4ASM - chain B; structure by X-ray diffraction, 1.50 A resolution.

# Chain B
Molecule: Beta-agarase D
Organism: Zobellia galactanivorans
Notes: EC 3.2.1.81; fragment: catalytic domain, residues 21-377
Reference sequence: D7GXG4 (D7GXG4_ZOBGA); residues 2-358 here correspond to UniProt positions 21-377 (UniProt number = residue number + 19)
Amino-acid sequence (363 residues; numbered -4 to 358; the number before each row is that of its first residue; numbers below 1 keep their minus sign (His-4 is residue -4)):
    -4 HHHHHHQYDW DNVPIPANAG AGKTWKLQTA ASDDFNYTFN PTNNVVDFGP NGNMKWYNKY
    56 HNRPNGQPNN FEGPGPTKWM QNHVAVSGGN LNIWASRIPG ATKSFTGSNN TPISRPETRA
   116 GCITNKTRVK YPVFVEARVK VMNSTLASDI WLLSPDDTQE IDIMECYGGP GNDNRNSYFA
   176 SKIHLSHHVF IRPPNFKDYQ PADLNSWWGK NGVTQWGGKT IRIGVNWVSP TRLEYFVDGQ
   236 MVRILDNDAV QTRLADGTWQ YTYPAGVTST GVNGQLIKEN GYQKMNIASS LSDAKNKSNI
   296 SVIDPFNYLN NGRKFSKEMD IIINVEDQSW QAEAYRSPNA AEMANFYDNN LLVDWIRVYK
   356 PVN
Disordered / not traced: -4 to 1
Sequence notes: expression tag (-4 to 1)
Ion coordination: Ca2+: Asp4, Asp29, Asn31, Gly84, Asp349
Curated features (UniProtKB/Swiss-Prot):
  - active site: Glu155 (Nucleophile), Glu160 (Proton donor)
  - binding site (substrate): Met75 to Asn85, Asn104 to Thr106, Glu155, Glu160, Arg187, Glu321
Reported in the primary citation:
  - specificity-determining residues: Tyr277, Arg331 (proposed by the authors, not directly observed)

# In short
Asp4, Asp29, Asn31, Gly84 and Asp349 form the Ca2+ site. UniProt lists active-site residues Glu155 and Glu160
and 18 substrate-binding residues. The paper reports specificity determinants Tyr277 and Arg331.
Chain B is Beta-agarase D (Zobellia galactanivorans); the structure, Crystal structure of the catalytic domain
of beta-agarase D from Zobellia galactanivorans, was determined by X-ray diffraction together with 4ATE and
4ATF from the same study.
